Entry 8B42 (electron microscopy, 6.60 A resolution (low resolution: residue-level contacts below are approximate; hydrogen-bond / salt-bridge calls are withheld)); this record covers chains A and F of the 6 polymer chains in the assembly.

Chain A:
Name: Volume-regulated anion channel subunit LRRC8A
Organism: Mus musculus
UniProtKB: Q80WG5 (LRC8A_MOUSE); numbering as in UniProt (aligned over 2-810)
Amino-acid sequence (817 residues; numbered 0 to 816; the number before each row is that of its first residue; numbering starts at 0):
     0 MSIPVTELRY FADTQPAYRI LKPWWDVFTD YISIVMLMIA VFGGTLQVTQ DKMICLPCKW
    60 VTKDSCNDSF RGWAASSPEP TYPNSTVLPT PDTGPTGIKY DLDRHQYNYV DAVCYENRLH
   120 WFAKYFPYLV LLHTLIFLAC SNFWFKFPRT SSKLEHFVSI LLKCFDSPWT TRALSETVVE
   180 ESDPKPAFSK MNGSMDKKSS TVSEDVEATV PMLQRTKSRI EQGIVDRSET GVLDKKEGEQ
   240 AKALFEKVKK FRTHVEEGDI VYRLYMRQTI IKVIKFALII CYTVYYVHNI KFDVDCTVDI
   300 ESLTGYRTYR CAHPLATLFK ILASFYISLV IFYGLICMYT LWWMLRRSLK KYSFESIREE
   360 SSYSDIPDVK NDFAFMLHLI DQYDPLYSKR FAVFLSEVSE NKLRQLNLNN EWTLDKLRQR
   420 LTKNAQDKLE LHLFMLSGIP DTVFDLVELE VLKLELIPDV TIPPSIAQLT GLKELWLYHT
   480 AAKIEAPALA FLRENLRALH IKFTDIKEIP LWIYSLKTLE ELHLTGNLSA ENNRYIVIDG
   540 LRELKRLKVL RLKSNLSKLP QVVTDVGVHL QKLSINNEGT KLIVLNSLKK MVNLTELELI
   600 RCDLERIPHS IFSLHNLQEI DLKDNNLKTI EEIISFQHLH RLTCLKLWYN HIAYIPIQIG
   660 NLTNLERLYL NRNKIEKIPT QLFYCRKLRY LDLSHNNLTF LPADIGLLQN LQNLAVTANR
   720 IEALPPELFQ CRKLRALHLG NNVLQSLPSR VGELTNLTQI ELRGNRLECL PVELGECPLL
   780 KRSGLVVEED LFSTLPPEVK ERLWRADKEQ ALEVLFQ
Disordered / not traced: 0-14, 69-91, 177-229, 809-816
Differences from the reference sequence: initiating methionine (0); expression tag (1, 811-816)
Swiss-Prot annotation at these positions:
  - motif: L706, L707 (Di-leucine motif)
  - site: R103 (Required for anion selectivity)
  - modified residue: T200 (Phosphothreonine), S202 (Phosphoserine), T215 (Phosphothreonine), S217 (Phosphoserine)
  - glycosylation (N-linked (GlcNAc...) asparagine): N66, N83
  - natural variant: F443 to A810 (deletion: In ebo)
  - mutagenesis: V40 (V40D: Abolishes activity in hypotonic solution), T44 (T44D: Abolishes activity in hypotonic solution), V47 (V47D: Abolishes activity in hypotonic solution; V47K/N: Impairs activity in hypotonic solution), T48 (T48D: Abolishes activity in hypotonic solution; T48W/Y/K/N: Impairs activity in hypotonic solution), R103 (R103A: No effect on anion channel activity. Impairs channel selectivity, so that the channel is also permeable to Na(+) ions)
Cystine bridges: C54-C310, C57-C65, C113-C295

Chain F:
Name: Volume-regulated anion channel subunit LRRC8C
Organism: Mus musculus
UniProtKB: Q8R502 (LRC8C_MOUSE); residue numbers follow UniProt; this construct covers 2-803
Amino-acid sequence (811 residues; row label = number of the first residue in the row; numbering starts at 0):
     0 MSIPVTEFRQ FSEQQPAFRV LKPWWDVFTD YLSVAMLMIG VFGCTLQVMQ DKIICLPKRV
    60 QPAQNHSSVP NVSQAVISTT PLPPPKPSPT NPATVEMKGL KTDLDLQQYS FINQMCYERA
   120 LHWYAKYFPY LVLIHTLVFM LCSNFWFKFP GSSSKIEHFI SILGKCFDSP WTTRALSEVS
   180 GEDSEEKDNR KNNMNRSGTI QSGPEGNLVR SQSLKSIPEK FVVDKSAAGA LDKKEGEQAK
   240 ALFEKVKKFR LHVEEGDILY AMYVRQTVLK VIKFLIIIAY NSALVSKVQF TVDCNVDIQD
   300 MTGYKNFSCN HTMAHLFSKL SFCYLCFVSI YGLTCLYTLY WLFYRSLREY SFEYVRQETG
   360 IDDIPDVKND FAFMLHMIDQ YDPLYSKRFA VFLSEVSENK LKQLNLNNEW TPDKLRQKLQ
   420 TNAHNRLELP LIMLSGLPDT VFEITELQSL KLEIIKNVMI PATIAQLDNL QELCLHQCSV
   480 KIHSAALSFL KENLKVLSVK FDDMRELPPW MYGLRNLEEL YLVGSLSHDI SKNVTLESLR
   540 DLKSLKILSI KSNVSKIPQA VVDVSSHLQK MCVHNDGTKL VMLNNLKKMT NLTELELVHC
   600 DLERIPHAVF SLLSLQELDL KENNLKSIEE IVSFQHLRKL TVLKLWYNSI AYIPEHIKKL
   660 TSLERLFFSH NKVEVLPSHL FLCNKIRYLD LSYNDIRFIP PEIGVLQSLQ YFSITCNKVE
   720 SLPDELYFCK KLKTLKIGKN SLSVLSPKIG NLLFLSYLDI KGNHFEVLPP ELGDCRALKR
   780 ARLVVEDALF ETLPSDVREQ MKADALEVLF Q
Disordered / not traced: 0-15, 60-94, 177-235, 410-810
Differences from the reference sequence: initiating methionine (0); expression tag (1, 804-810); conflict R781 (Gly in Q8R502)
Swiss-Prot annotation at these positions:
  - modified residue (Phosphoserine): S212, S215
  - mutagenesis: L105 (L105R: No effect on channel activity of the complex with LRRC8A)
Cystine bridges: C54-C308, C115-C293

How chain A and chain F interact:
Residue-residue contacts (49):
  W23(A) with F148(F)
  F27(A) with F144(F)
  Y30(A) with L140(F); K147(F)
  L45(A) with V47(F)
  Q49(A) with V47(F)
  I53(A) with Q106(F); S109(F); F110(F); Q113(F)
  C54(A) with Q106(F)
  L55(A) with Q106(F); F110(F)
  D67(A) with M300(F)
  P94(A) with G302(F); Y303(F)
  T95(A) with D102(F); T301(F); G302(F); Y303(F)
  G96(A) with T101(F); D102(F); L103(F); T301(F); Y303(F)
  I97(A) with Q107(F); M300(F); T301(F)
  K98(A) with D102(F)
  Y99(A) with M300(F)
  R103(A) with L105(F); Q106(F)
  Y106(A) with D104(F); Q106(F)
  D110(A) with Q106(F)
  S174(A) with E243(F)
  V231(A) with K239(F)
  F291(A) with Q113(F); M114(F); E117(F)
  R309(A) with F110(F)
  A311(A) with F110(F); Q113(F)
  P313(A) with Q113(F)
  T316(A) with Y126(F)
  D383(A) with S153(F); K154(F)
  R389(A) with K244(F); K247(F)
Also at the interface, not in a pair above, chain A (35 interface residues in all): K21, V26, F41, C57, T170, C310, L317, Y382
Also at the interface, not in a pair above, chain F (31 interface residues in all): Y129, P149, D299

Overview:
35 residues of chain A face 31 of chain F across their interface. Curated annotation (UniProt) lists 5
mutagenesis sites on chain A; one mutagenesis site on chain F.
Chain A is Volume-regulated anion channel subunit LRRC8A and chain F is Volume-regulated anion channel subunit
LRRC8C, both from Mus musculus; the structure, Structure of heteromeric LRRC8A/C Volume-Regulated Anion
Channel, was determined by electron microscopy together with 8B40, 8B41 and 8BEN from the same study.
